6EN4 - chains A and C of the 4 polymer chains in the assembly; structure by X-ray diffraction, 3.08 A resolution.

# Chain A
Protein: Splicing factor 3B subunit 3
From: Homo sapiens
Notes: engineered mutation(s): internal deletion 1068-1085
Reference sequence: Q15393 (SF3B3_HUMAN); aligned to UniProt positions 1-1199 over residues 1-1199 (the alignment contains insertions or deletions, so no single offset holds)
Sequence (1209 residues; numbered -1 to 1207; the number before each row is that of its first residue; numbers below 1 keep their minus sign (Val-1 is residue -1)):
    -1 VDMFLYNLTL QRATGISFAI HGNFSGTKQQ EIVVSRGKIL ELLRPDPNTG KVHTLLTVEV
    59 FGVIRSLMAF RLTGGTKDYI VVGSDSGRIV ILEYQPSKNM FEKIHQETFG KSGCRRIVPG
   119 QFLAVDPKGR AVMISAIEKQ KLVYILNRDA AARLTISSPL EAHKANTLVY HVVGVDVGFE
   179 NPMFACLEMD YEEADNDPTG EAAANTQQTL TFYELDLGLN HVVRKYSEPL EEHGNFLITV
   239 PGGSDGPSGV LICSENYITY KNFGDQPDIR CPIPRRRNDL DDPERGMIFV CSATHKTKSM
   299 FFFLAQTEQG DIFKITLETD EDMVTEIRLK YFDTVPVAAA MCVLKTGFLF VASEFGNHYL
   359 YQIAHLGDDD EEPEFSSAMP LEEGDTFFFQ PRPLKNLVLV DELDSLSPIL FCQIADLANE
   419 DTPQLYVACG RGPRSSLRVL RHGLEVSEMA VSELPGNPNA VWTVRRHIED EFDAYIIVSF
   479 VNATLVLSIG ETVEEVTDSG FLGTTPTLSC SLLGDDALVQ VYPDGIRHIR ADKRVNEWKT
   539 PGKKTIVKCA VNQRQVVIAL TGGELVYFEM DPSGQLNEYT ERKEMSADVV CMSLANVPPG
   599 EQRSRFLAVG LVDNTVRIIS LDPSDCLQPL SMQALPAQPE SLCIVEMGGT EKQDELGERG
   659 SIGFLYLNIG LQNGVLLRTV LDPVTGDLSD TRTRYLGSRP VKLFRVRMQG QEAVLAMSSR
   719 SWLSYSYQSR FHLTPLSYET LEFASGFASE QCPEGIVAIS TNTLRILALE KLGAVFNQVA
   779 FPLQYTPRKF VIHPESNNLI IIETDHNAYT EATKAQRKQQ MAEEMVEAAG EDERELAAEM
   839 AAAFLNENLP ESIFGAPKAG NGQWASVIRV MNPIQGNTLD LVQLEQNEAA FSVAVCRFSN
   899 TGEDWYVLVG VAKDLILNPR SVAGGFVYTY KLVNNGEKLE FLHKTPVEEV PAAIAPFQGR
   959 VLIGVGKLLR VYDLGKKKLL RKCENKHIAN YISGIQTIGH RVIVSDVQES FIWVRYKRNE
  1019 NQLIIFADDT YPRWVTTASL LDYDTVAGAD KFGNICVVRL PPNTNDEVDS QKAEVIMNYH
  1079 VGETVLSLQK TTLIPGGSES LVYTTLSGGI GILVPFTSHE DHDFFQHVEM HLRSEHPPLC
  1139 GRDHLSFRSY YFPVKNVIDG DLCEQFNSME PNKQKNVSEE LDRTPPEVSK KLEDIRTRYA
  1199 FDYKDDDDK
Disordered / not traced: -1, 381-382, 646-661, 692-694, 829-832, 1205-1207
Sequence notes: expression tag (-1 to 0, 1200-1207)
Curated features (UniProtKB/Swiss-Prot):
  - region: Glu105 to Gln119 (Interaction with PHF5A, SF3B1 and SF3B5), Asn145 to Tyr168 (Interaction with PHF5A, SF3B1 and SF3B5), Asp193 to His231 (Interaction with SF3B1 and SF3B5), Arg786 to His804 (Interaction with SF3B1 and SF3B5), Thr1028 to Lys1049 (Interaction with SF3B1)
  - site: Gly284 (Interaction with SF3B5), Glu306 (Interaction with SF3B5), Glu352 (Interaction with SF3B5), Arg429 (Interaction with SF3B5), Asn916 (Interaction with SF3B5), Asn988 (Interaction with SF3B1), Lys1171 (Interaction with SF3B1)
  - modified residue: Ser156 (Phosphoserine)

# Chain C
Protein: Splicing factor 3B subunit 1
From: Homo sapiens
Notes: engineered mutation(s): deletion 1-452
Reference sequence: O75533 (SF3B1_HUMAN); residue numbers follow UniProt; this construct covers 453-1304
Sequence (852 residues; numbered 453 to 1304; the number before each row is that of its first residue):
   453 MKSVNDQPSG NLPFLKPDDI QYFDKLLVDV DESTLSPEEQ KERKIMKLLL KIKNGTPPMR
   513 KAALRQITDK AREFGAGPLF NQILPLLMSP TLEDQERHLL VKVIDRILYK LDDLVRPYVH
   573 KILVVIEPLL IDEDYYARVE GREIISNLAK AAGLATMIST MRPDIDNMDE YVRNTTARAF
   633 AVVASALGIP SLLPFLKAVC KSKKSWQARH TGIKIVQQIA ILMGCAILPH LRSLVEIIEH
   693 GLVDEQQKVR TISALAIAAL AEAATPYGIE SFDSVLKPLW KGIRQHRGKG LAAFLKAIGY
   753 LIPLMDAEYA NYYTREVMLI LIREFQSPDE EMKKIVLKVV KQCCGTDGVE ANYIKTEILP
   813 PFFKHFWQHR MALDRRNYRQ LVDTTVELAN KVGAAEIISR IVDDLKDEAE QYRKMVMETI
   873 EKIMGNLGAA DIDHKLEEQL IDGILYAFQE QTTEDSVMLN GFGTVVNALG KRVKPYLPQI
   933 CGTVLWRLNN KSAKVRQQAA DLISRTAVVM KTCQEEKLMG HLGVVLYEYL GEEYPEVLGS
   993 ILGALKAIVN VIGMHKMTPP IKDLLPRLTP ILKNRHEKVQ ENCIDLVGRI ADRGAEYVSA
  1053 REWMRICFEL LELLKAHKKA IRRATVNTFG YIAKAIGPHD VLATLLNNLK VQERQNRVCT
  1113 TVAIAIVAET CSPFTVLPAL MNEYRVPELN VQNGVLKSLS FLFEYIGEMG KDYIYAVTPL
  1173 LEDALMDRDL VHRQTASAVV QHMSLGVYGF GCEDSLNHLL NYVWPNVFET SPHVIQAVMG
  1233 ALEGLRVAIG PCRMLQYCLQ GLFHPARKVR DVYWKIYNSI YIGSQDALIA HYPRIYNDDK
  1293 NTYIRYELDY IL
Disordered / not traced: 453-462
Ligand contacts: BGZ ([(2S,3S,4E,6S,7R,10R)-3,7-dimethyl-2-[(2E,4E,6S)-6-methyl-7-[(2R,3R)-3-[(2R,3S)-3-oxidanylpentan-2-yl]oxiran-2-yl]hepta-2,4-dien-2-yl]-7,10-bis(oxidanyl)-12-oxidanylidene-1-oxacyclododec-4-en-6-yl] ethanoate): Leu1066, Lys1067, Ala1068, Lys1071, Arg1074, Arg1075, Val1078, Asn1079, Val1110, Val1114, Phe1153, Tyr1157
Curated features (UniProtKB/Swiss-Prot):
  - region: Gly529 to Arg568 (Interaction with SF3B14), Gln547 to His550 (Interaction with PHF5A), Glu1156, Tyr1157 (Interaction with PHF5A)
  - site: Pro469 (Interaction with RNA), Tyr587 (Interaction with RNA), Glu592 (Interaction with PHF5A), Lys602 (Interaction with SF3B3), Cys677 (Interaction with SF3B3), Cys1035 (Interaction with RNA), Tyr1049 (Interaction with RNA), Leu1141 (Interaction with RNA), Glu1205 (Interaction with SF3B3)
  - modified residue: Ser488 (Phosphoserine), Lys554 (N6-acetyllysine), Lys562 (N6-acetyllysine)
  - mutagenesis: Lys700 (K700E: Does not affect the stability of the SF3B complex interaction with U2AF65. Does not decrease the affinity to RNA)
What the authors report for this chain:
  - binding site for BGZ: Lys1071, Arg1074, Arg1075, Val1078, Val1110, Val1114, Phe1153, Tyr1157
  - mutagenesis - R1074H: decreased binding to BGZ
  - mutagenesis - R1074H: increased growth in response to BGZ
  - conformationally variable residues (side-chain flip): Lys1071, Arg1074, Arg1075, Val1078, Val1114

# Interface between chain A and chain C
Pairs across the interface - 76 pairs, chain A then chain C:
  Thr71(A) - Leu680(C)
  Thr71(A) - Pro681(C)
  Gly72(A) - Leu680(C)
  Gly72(A) - Tyr719(C)
  Lys109(A) - Ile1274(C)
  Gly111(A) - Asp1278(C)
  Cys112(A) - Asp1278(C)  hydrogen bond (backbone-side chain)
  Arg113(A) - Ile1274(C)  hydrogen bond (side chain-backbone)
  Arg113(A) - Gly1275(C)
  Arg113(A) - Ser1276(C)
  Arg113(A) - Gln1277(C)
  Arg114(A) - Gln1277(C)  hydrogen bond (backbone-side chain)
  Asn145(A) - Cys677(C)  hydrogen bond
  Arg146(A) - Cys677(C)  hydrogen bond (backbone-side chain)
  Arg146(A) - Leu680(C)
  Arg146(A) - Ala716(C)
  Arg146(A) - Thr717(C)  hydrogen bond (side chain-backbone)
  Arg146(A) - Tyr719(C)
  Ala148(A) - Thr717(C)
  Ala150(A) - Pro718(C)
  Phe177(A) - Pro681(C)  hydrophobic
  Asp214(A) - Lys602(C)  salt bridge
  Gly216(A) - Ser637(C)
  Leu217(A) - Asn599(C)
  Leu217(A) - Lys602(C)
  Val221(A) - Tyr561(C)
  Arg786(A) - Leu1304(C)
  Phe889(A) - Ile1303(C)
  Phe889(A) - Leu1304(C)
  Leu915(A) - Tyr1302(C)  hydrophobic
  Asn916(A) - Tyr1298(C)
  Asn916(A) - Glu1299(C)  hydrogen bond
  Asn916(A) - Tyr1302(C)
  Pro917(A) - Tyr1298(C)
  Arg918(A) - Tyr1298(C)
  Asn988(A) - Arg1286(C)  hydrogen bond
  Tyr989(A) - Ile1303(C)  hydrophobic
  Ser991(A) - Ile1303(C)
  Val1005(A) - Ile1303(C)  hydrophobic
  Gln1006(A) - Arg1286(C)  hydrogen bond
  Thr1028(A) - Arg1245(C)
  Thr1028(A) - Gln1248(C)  hydrogen bond (backbone-side chain)
  Tyr1029(A) - Cys1244(C)  hydrophobic
  Tyr1029(A) - Arg1245(C)  hydrogen bond
  Pro1030(A) - Cys1244(C)
  Pro1030(A) - Gln1248(C)
  Trp1032(A) - Ala1282(C)  hydrogen bond (side chain-backbone)
  Trp1032(A) - Leu1300(C)
  Trp1032(A) - Asp1301(C)
  Lys1049(A) - Leu1300(C)
  Lys1049(A) - Tyr1302(C)  hydrogen bond (side chain-backbone)
  Phe1050(A) - Ile1281(C)  hydrophobic
  Phe1050(A) - Ala1282(C)  hydrophobic
  Phe1050(A) - Leu1300(C)  hydrophobic
  Gln1124(A) - Lys1163(C)
  Gln1124(A) - Phe1202(C)
  Met1128(A) - Glu1160(C)
  Met1128(A) - Phe1202(C)  hydrophobic
  Leu1143(A) - Tyr1200(C)  hydrogen bond (backbone-side chain)
  Ser1144(A) - Tyr1200(C)
  Ser1147(A) - Tyr1200(C)
  Tyr1148(A) - Asp1278(C)  hydrogen bond
  Tyr1148(A) - Ala1279(C)
  Tyr1149(A) - Pro1243(C)
  Tyr1149(A) - Asp1278(C)
  Tyr1149(A) - Ala1279(C)
  Tyr1149(A) - Ala1282(C)  hydrophobic
  Tyr1149(A) - His1283(C)
  Phe1150(A) - His1283(C)
  Pro1151(A) - Val1239(C)
  Pro1151(A) - Ala1240(C)
  Pro1151(A) - Ile1241(C)
  Pro1151(A) - Gly1242(C)
  Val1152(A) - Gly1201(C)
  Lys1153(A) - Gly1203(C)  hydrogen bond (side chain-backbone)
  Lys1153(A) - Glu1205(C)  salt bridge
Other interface residues (no listed pair), chain A (48 interface residues in all): Gly73, Glu178, Asn179, Leu408
Other interface residues (no listed pair), chain C (51 interface residues in all): Ser598, Ala638, Pro642, His682, Cys1204, Asn1209, Tyr1288, Arg1297

# Overview
48 residues of chain A face 51 of chain C across their interface; the contacts include 16 hydrogen bonds and 2
salt bridges. Among the polar pairs are Asp214(A)-Lys602(C), Lys1153(A)-Glu1205(C) and Cys112(A)-Asp1278(C).
From the paper: a binding site for BGZ at Lys1071(C), Arg1074(C) and Arg1075(C) among others; R1074H of chain
C reduces binding to BGZ.
Chain A is Splicing factor 3B subunit 3 and chain C is Splicing factor 3B subunit 1, both from Homo sapiens;
the structure, SF3b core in complex with a splicing modulator, was determined by X-ray diffraction.
